Entry 7PNR (X-ray diffraction, 1.60 A resolution); this record covers chain A.

[Chain A]
Protein: Angiogenin
From: Homo sapiens
Notes: EC 3.1.27.-
UniProt: P03950 (ANGI_HUMAN); residues 1-121 here correspond to UniProt positions 25-145 (UniProt number = residue number + 24)
Sequence (121 residues; row label = number of the first residue in the row):
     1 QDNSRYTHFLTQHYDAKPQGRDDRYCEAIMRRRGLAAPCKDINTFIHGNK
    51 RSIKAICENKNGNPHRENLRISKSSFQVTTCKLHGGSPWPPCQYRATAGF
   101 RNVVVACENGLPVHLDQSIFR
Not modelled in the structure: 1
Sequence notes: engineered mutation Ala28 (Ser52 in P03950), Ala36 (Thr60 in P03950), Ala37 (Ser61 in P03950)
Swiss-Prot annotation at these positions:
  - motif: Arg31 to Leu35 (Nucleolar localization signal)
  - active site: His13 (Proton acceptor), His114 (Proton donor)
  - binding site (tRNA): Arg21, Asp22, Cys81, Val103
  - modified residue: Gln1 (Pyrrolidone carboxylic acid)
Disulfide bonds: Cys26-Cys81, Cys39-Cys92, Cys57-Cys107

[Overview]
UniProt lists active-site residues His13 and His114 and 4 tRNA-binding residues.
Chain A is Angiogenin (Homo sapiens); the structure, Human Angiogenin mutant-S28AT36AS37A, was determined by
X-ray diffraction (same publication as 7PNP and 7PNJ).
